Entry 5MDU (X-ray diffraction, 1.02 A resolution); this record covers chain A.

== Chain A ==
Name: Rpb7-binding protein seb1
From: Schizosaccharomyces pombe (strain 972 / ATCC 24843)
UniProtKB: Q9UTE3 (SEB1_SCHPO); numbering as in UniProt (aligned over 388-540)
Chain sequence (157 residues; numbered 384 to 540; the number before each row is that of its first residue):
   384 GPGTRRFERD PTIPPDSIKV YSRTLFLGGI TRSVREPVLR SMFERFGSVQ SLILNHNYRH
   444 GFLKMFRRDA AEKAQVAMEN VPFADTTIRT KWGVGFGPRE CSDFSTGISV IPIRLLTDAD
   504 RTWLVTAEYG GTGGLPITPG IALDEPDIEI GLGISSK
Not modelled in the structure: 384-386, 540
Differences from the reference sequence: expression tag (384-387)
From the paper describing this entry:
  - mutagenesis - F445A, R472E: abolished binding to RNA
  - mutagenesis - F487A: decreased binding to RNA
  - mutagenesis - F445A: abolished growth
  - mutagenesis - S492A: unchanged growth
  - mutagenesis - F445A: decreased localization
  - mutagenesis - F445A: unchanged expression

== In short ==
The paper reports that F445A and R472E abolish binding to RNA; F487A reduces binding to RNA.
Chain A is Rpb7-binding protein seb1 (Schizosaccharomyces pombe (strain 972 / ATCC 24843)); the structure,
Structure of the RNA recognition motif (RRM) of Seb1 from S. pombe, was determined by X-ray diffraction
together with 5MDT from the same study.
